7ZMV - chains A and G; structure by X-ray diffraction, 2.00 A resolution.

Chain A:
Molecule: ATP-dependent DNA helicase Q5
Organism: Homo sapiens
Notes: EC 3.6.4.12
UniProtKB: O94762 (RECQ5_HUMAN); numbering as in UniProt (aligned over 11-453)
Sequence (445 residues; each row starts with the number of its first residue):
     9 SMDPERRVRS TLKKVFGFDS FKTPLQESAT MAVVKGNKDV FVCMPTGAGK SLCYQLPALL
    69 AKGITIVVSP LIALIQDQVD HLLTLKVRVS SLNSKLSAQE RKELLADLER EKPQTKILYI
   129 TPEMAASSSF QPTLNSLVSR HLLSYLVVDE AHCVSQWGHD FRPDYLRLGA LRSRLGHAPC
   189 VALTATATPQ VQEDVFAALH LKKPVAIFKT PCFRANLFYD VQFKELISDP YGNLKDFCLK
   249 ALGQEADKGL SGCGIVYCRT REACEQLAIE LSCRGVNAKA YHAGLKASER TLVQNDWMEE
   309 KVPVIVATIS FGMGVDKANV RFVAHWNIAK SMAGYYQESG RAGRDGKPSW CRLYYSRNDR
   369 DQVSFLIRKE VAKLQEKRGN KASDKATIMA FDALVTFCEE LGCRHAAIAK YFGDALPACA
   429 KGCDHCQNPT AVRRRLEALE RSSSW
Unresolved in the structure: 9-11, 452-453
Differences from the reference sequence: expression tag (9-10)
Metal / ion sites: Zn2+: Cys411, Cys427, Cys431, Cys434

Chain G:
Molecule: Gluebody G5-006
Organism: Lama glama
Sequence (127 residues; each row starts with the number of its first residue; numbers below 1 keep their minus sign (Ser-2 is residue -2)):
    -2 SMAQVQLVEN GGGCVKAGGS LRLSCAASGS IFSINRMTWY RQAPGKEREW VAAITSGGST
    58 NYADSVKGRF TISRDNAENT VYLQMNSLKP EDTAVYYCEA YGTYTLAPTG EGEYDDYWGQ
   118 GTQVMVS
Unresolved in the structure: -2 to 0

Chain A / chain G interface:
Contacting residue pairs - 39 pairs, chain A then chain G:
  Leu33(A) - Thr106(G)
  Leu33(A) - Gly107(G)
  Leu33(A) - Glu108(G)
  Ser36(A) - Glu108(G)  hydrogen bond
  Lys46(A) - Glu110(G)  salt bridge
  Pro197(A) - Phe29(G)  hydrophobic
  Gln200(A) - Tyr101(G)  hydrogen bond
  Glu201(A) - Asn32(G)
  Glu201(A) - Tyr111(G)  hydrogen bond
  Phe204(A) - Tyr111(G)  hydrophobic
  Lys211(A) - Tyr98(G)
  Lys211(A) - Tyr111(G)
  Lys211(A) - Asp112(G)
  Lys211(A) - Asp113(G)  salt bridge
  Pro212(A) - Glu110(G)
  Pro212(A) - Tyr111(G)
  Pro212(A) - Asp112(G)
  Val213(A) - Glu110(G)
  Val213(A) - Tyr111(G)  hydrogen bond (backbone-backbone)
  Ala214(A) - Gly109(G)
  Ala214(A) - Glu110(G)
  Ile215(A) - Tyr101(G)  hydrophobic
  Ile215(A) - Gly107(G)
  Ile215(A) - Glu108(G)
  Ile215(A) - Gly109(G)  hydrogen bond (backbone-backbone)
  Ile215(A) - Glu110(G)
  Phe216(A) - Gly107(G)
  Lys217(A) - Tyr101(G)
  Lys217(A) - Gly107(G)  hydrogen bond (backbone-backbone)
  Pro219(A) - Pro105(G)
  Lys418(A) - Phe29(G)
  Gly421(A) - Phe29(G)
  Gly421(A) - Tyr101(G)  hydrogen bond (backbone-side chain)
  Gly421(A) - Leu103(G)
  Asp422(A) - Phe29(G)
  Asp422(A) - Leu103(G)
  Ala423(A) - Leu103(G)
  Ala423(A) - Ala104(G)
  Ala423(A) - Pro105(G)
Also at the interface, not in a pair above, chain A (20 interface residues in all): Leu424
Also at the interface, not in a pair above, chain G (16 interface residues in all): Gly99

Summary:
20 residues of chain A and 16 residues of chain G are in contact, with 7 hydrogen bonds and 2 salt bridges.
Polar pairs include Lys46(A)-Glu110(G), Lys211(A)-Asp113(G) and Ser36(A)-Glu108(G). Cys411(A), Cys427(A),
Cys431(A) and Cys434(A) form the Zn2+ site.
Here chain A is ATP-dependent DNA helicase Q5 (Homo sapiens) and chain G is Gluebody G5-006 (Lama glama).
Entry 7ZMV (Crystal structure of human RECQL5 helicase APO form in complex with engineered nanobody (Gluebody)
G5-006) was determined by X-ray diffraction.
